Entry 4EVB (X-ray diffraction, 2.50 A resolution); this record covers chain A.

# Chain A
Molecule: Neutrophil-activating protein
Source organism: Helicobacter pylori
UniProt: G1UIZ3 (G1UIZ3_HELPX); residues 1-144 here = UniProt positions 1-144
Chain sequence (164 residues; numbered -19 to 144; the number before each row is that of its first residue; numbers below 1 keep their minus sign (Met-19 is residue -19)):
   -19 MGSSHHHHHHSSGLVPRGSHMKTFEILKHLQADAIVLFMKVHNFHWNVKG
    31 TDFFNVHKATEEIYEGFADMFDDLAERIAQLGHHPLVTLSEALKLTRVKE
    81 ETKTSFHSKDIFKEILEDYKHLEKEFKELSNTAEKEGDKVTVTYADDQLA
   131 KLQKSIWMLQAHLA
Not modelled in the structure: -19 to 1
Sequence notes: expression tag (-19 to 0)
Metal / ion sites: Zn2+ site 1: His9, Asp13, His101, Glu105; Zn2+ site 2 near His25 (its only coordinating residue here); Zn2+ site 3 near His37 (its only coordinating residue here); Zn2+ site 4 near Glu45 (its only coordinating residue here); Zn2+ site 5 near His64 (its only coordinating residue here); Zn2+ site 6 near His87 (its only coordinating residue here)

# In short
His9, Asp13, His101 and Glu105 coordinate Zn2+ site 1.
Chain A is Neutrophil-activating protein (Helicobacter pylori); the structure, Crystal Structure HP-NAP from
strain YS39 zinc soaked (20mM), was determined by X-ray diffraction together with 4EVC, 4EVD and 4EVE from the
same study.
